4G1H - chain A; structure by X-ray diffraction, 1.80 A resolution.

Chain A:
Molecule: Sortase family protein
Organism: Streptococcus agalactiae serogroup V
Reference sequence: Q8E0S6 (Q8E0S6_STRA5); residues 42-256 here correspond to UniProt positions 19-233 (UniProt number = residue number - 23)
Chain sequence (215 residues; numbered 42 to 256; the number before each row is that of its first residue):
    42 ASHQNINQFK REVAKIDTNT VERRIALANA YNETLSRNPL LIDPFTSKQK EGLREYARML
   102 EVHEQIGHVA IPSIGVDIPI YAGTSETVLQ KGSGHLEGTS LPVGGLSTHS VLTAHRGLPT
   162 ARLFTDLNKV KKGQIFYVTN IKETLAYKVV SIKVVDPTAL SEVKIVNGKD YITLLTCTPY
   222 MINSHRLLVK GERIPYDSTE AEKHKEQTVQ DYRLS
Unresolved in the structure: 42-56, 90-93, 237-256
From the paper describing this entry:
  - catalytic residues: His-156, Cys-218, Arg-227
  - contacts within the chain: Asp-84/Arg-227 (salt bridge), Phe-86/Thr-154 (hydrophobic contact), Phe-86/Cys-218, His-156/Cys-218 (water-mediated contact)
  - conformationally variable residues (order/disorder transition): Lys-89 to Arg-95

In short:
From the paper: catalytic residues His-156, Cys-218 and Arg-227; conformational variability at Lys-89.
Chain A is Sortase family protein (Streptococcus agalactiae serogroup V); the structure, Group B Streptococcus
Pilus Island 1 Sortase C2, was determined by X-ray diffraction (same publication as 4G1J).
